8V3G - chains A and C of the 8 polymer chains in the assembly; structure by electron microscopy, 3.10 A resolution.

== Chain A (and C) ==
Molecule: Small conductance calcium-activated potassium channel protein 2
Source organism: Rattus norvegicus
Notes: chain C of this document is another copy of the same molecule, construct and numbering; everything in this record applies to it too
Reference sequence: P70604 (KCNN2_RAT); numbering as in UniProt (aligned over 118-478)
Chain sequence (361 residues; row label = number of the first residue in the row):
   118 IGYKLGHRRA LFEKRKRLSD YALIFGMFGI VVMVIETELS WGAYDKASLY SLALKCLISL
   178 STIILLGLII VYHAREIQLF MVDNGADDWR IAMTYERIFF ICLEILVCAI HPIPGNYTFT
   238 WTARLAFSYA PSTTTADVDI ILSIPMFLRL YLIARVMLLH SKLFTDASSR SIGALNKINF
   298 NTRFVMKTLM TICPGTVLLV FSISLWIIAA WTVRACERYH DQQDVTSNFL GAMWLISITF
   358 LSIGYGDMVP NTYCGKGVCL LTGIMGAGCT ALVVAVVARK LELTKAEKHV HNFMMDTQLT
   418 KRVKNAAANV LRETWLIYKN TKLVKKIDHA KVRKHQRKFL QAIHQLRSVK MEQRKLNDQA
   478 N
Swiss-Prot annotation at these positions:
  - modified residue: Y161 (Phosphotyrosine)
  - mutagenesis: H337 (H337N: Loss of inhibition by apamin and the organic molecule blockers UCL 1684 and d-tubocurarine. No effect on inhibition by tetraethylammonium (TEA)), N345 (N345G: Reduced inhibition by apamin but binding to apamin is unaffected), N368 (N368H: Reduced inhibition by apamin but binding to apamin is unaffected), R396 (R396E: Mostly eliminates inward rectifier potassium channel activity. Loss of inward rectifier potassium channel activity; when associated with E-397 ...), K397 (K397E: Moderately reduces inward rectifier potassium channel activity. Loss of inward rectifier potassium channel activity; when associated with E-396 ...), E399 (E399R: Increases inward rectifier potassium channel activity. Does not affect inward rectifier potassium channel activity; when associated with E-396 ...)
Disulfides: C333-C371
Metal / ion sites: K+ site 1: S359, I360 (shared with 2 residues of chain B; S359(C), I360(C) of chain C; 2 residues of chain D); K+ site 2: S359 (shared with 1 residue of chain B; S359(C) of chain C; 1 residue of chain D)
Reported in the primary citation:
  - binding site for ucl1684: F244
  - mutagenesis - F244S: unchanged binding to AP14145
  - mutagenesis - S359T/A384T: abolished binding to AP14145
  - mutagenesis - S359T/A384T: unchanged binding to UCL1684

== Chain A / chain C interface ==
Pairs across the interface - 11 pairs, chain A then chain C:
  D205(A) with R450(C), salt bridge
  R207(A) with R450(C); R454(C), hydrogen bond (backbone-side chain)
  I208(A) with Q453(C); R454(C)
  M210(A) with R454(C), hydrogen bond (backbone-side chain)
  R450(A) with R207(C)
  Q453(A) with I208(C)
  R454(A) with R207(C), hydrogen bond (side chain-backbone); I208(C), hydrogen bond (side chain-backbone); M210(C)
Interface residues without a listed pair, chain A (9 interface residues in all): F197, L457
Interface residues without a listed pair, chain C (11 interface residues in all): F197, N201, D205, T211, L457

== In short ==
The interface between chain A and chain C involves 9 residues on one side and 11 on the other; the contacts
include 4 hydrogen bonds and 1 salt bridge. Polar contacts include D205(A)-R450(C), R207(A)-R454(C) and
M210(A)-R454(C). From the paper: a binding site for ucl1684 at F244(A); S359T/A384T of chain A abolish binding
to AP14145.
Chain A and chain C are both Small conductance calcium-activated potassium channel protein 2 (Rattus
norvegicus); the structure, Cryo-EM structure of the KCa2.2 channel with inhibitor UCL 1684, was determined by
electron microscopy (same publication as 8V2G, 8V2H and 9EIO).
